Entry 1ZTG (X-ray diffraction, 3.00 A resolution); this record covers chains A and Y of the 3 polymer chains in the assembly.

[Chain A]
Protein: Poly(rc)-binding protein 1
Organism: Homo sapiens
Notes: fragment: kh1
UniProt: Q15365 (PCBP1_HUMAN); numbering as in UniProt (aligned over 14-85)
Sequence (74 residues; numbered 12 to 85; the number before each row is that of its first residue):
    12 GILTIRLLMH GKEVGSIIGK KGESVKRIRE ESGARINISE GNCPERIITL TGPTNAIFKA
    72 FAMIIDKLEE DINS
Disordered / not traced: 12, 85
Construct notes: expression tag (12-13)

[Chain Y]
Molecule: 8-nt DNA strand
Sequence (8 nucleotides; numbered 3 to 10; the number before each row is that of its first residue):
     3 CCCTCCCT

[How chain A and chain Y interact]
Contacting residue pairs - 19 pairs, chain A then chain Y:
  Gly-26(A) with DC3(Y), base contact; DC4(Y), base contact
  Ser-27(A) with DC3(Y), hydrogen bond to the base
  Ile-29(A) with DC3(Y), sugar contact; DC4(Y), phosphate contact; DC5(Y), sugar contact
  Gly-30(A) with DC3(Y), base contact; DC4(Y), phosphate contact
  Lys-31(A) with DC3(Y), base contact; DC4(Y), phosphate contact
  Lys-32(A) with DC4(Y), hydrogen bond to the phosphate; DC5(Y), sugar contact
  Gly-33(A) with DC4(Y), phosphate contact; DC5(Y), sugar contact
  Arg-40(A) with DC5(Y), hydrogen bond to the base; DT6(Y), base contact
  Ile-49(A) with DC5(Y), hydrogen bond to the base
  Glu-51(A) with DC5(Y), base contact
  Arg-57(A) with DC4(Y), hydrogen bond to the base
Also at the interface, not in a pair above, chain A (15 interface residues in all): Gly-22, Val-25, Val-36, Asp-82

[Summary]
The interface between chain A and chain Y involves 15 residues on one side and 4 on the other; the contacts
include 5 hydrogen bonds. Polar contacts include Ser-27(A)/DC3(Y), Arg-40(A)/DC5(Y) and Ile-49(A)/DC5(Y).
Here chain A is Poly(rc)-binding protein 1 (Homo sapiens) and chain Y is an 8-nt DNA strand. Entry 1ZTG (human
alpha polyC binding protein KH1) was determined by X-ray diffraction together with 3VKE from the same study.
